PDB entry 7XFN | electron microscopy, 2.80 A resolution | chains A and J of the 10 polymer chains in the assembly

== Chain A ==
Name: Histone H3.2
From: Xenopus laevis
Reference sequence: P84233 (H32_XENLA); residues 0-135 here correspond to UniProt positions 1-136 (UniProt number = residue number + 1)
Sequence (136 residues; row label = number of the first residue in the row; numbering starts at 0):
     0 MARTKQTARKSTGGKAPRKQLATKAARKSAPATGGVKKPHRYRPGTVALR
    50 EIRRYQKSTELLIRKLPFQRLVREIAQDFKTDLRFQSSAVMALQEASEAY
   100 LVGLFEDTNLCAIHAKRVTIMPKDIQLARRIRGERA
Disordered / not traced: 0-37, 134-135
UniProt features mapped onto this chain:
  - modified residue: Arg2 (Asymmetric dimethylarginine), Thr3 (Phosphothreonine), Lys4 (Allysine), Gln5 (5-glutamyl dopamine), Thr6 (Phosphothreonine), Arg8 (Citrulline), Lys9 (N6,N6,N6-trimethyllysine), Ser10 (ADP-ribosylserine), Thr11 (Phosphothreonine), Lys14 (N6-(2-hydroxyisobutyryl)lysine), Arg17 (Asymmetric dimethylarginine), Lys18 (N6-(2-hydroxyisobutyryl)lysine), Lys23 (N6-(2-hydroxyisobutyryl)lysine), Arg26 (Citrulline), Lys27 (N6,N6,N6-trimethyllysine), Ser28 (ADP-ribosylserine), Lys36 (N6,N6,N6-trimethyllysine), Lys37 (N6-methyllysine), Tyr41 (Phosphotyrosine), Lys56 (N6,N6,N6-trimethyllysine) and 8 more in UniProt
  - lipidation: Cys110 (S-palmitoyl cysteine)

== Chain J ==
Molecule: 152-nt DNA strand
From: Xenopus laevis
Sequence (152 nucleotides; each row starts with the number of its first residue; numbers below 1 keep their minus sign (DC-74 is residue -74)):
   -74 CCTGGAGAATCCCGGTGCCGAGGCCGCTCAATTGGTCGTAGACAGCTCTA
   -24 GCACCGCTTAAACGCACGTACGCGCTGTCCCCCGCGTTTTAACCGCCAAG
    26 GGGATTACTCCCTAGTCTCCAGGCACGTGCCAGATATATACATCCTGTGC
    76 AT
Disordered / not traced: -74 to -73, 71-77

== Chain A / chain J interface ==
Residue-residue contacts (23):
  Arg40(A) - DG9(J)  hydrogen bond to the base
  Arg40(A) - DC10(J)  hydrogen bond to the sugar
  Tyr41(A) - DG9(J)  sugar contact
  Tyr41(A) - DC10(J)  hydrogen bond to the phosphate
  Arg42(A) - DG9(J)  sugar contact
  Pro43(A) - DC8(J)  phosphate contact
  Pro43(A) - DG9(J)  phosphate contact
  Gly44(A) - DC8(J)  phosphate contact
  Gly44(A) - DG9(J)  hydrogen bond to the phosphate
  Thr45(A) - DG9(J)  phosphate contact
  Val46(A) - DG9(J)  hydrogen bond to the phosphate
  Val46(A) - DC10(J)  phosphate contact
  Ala47(A) - DG9(J)  hydrogen bond to the phosphate
  Arg49(A) - DA-66(J)  phosphate contact
  Arg49(A) - DT-65(J)  phosphate contact
  Arg63(A) - DA17(J)  phosphate contact
  Arg63(A) - DC18(J)  salt bridge to the phosphate
  Lys64(A) - DC18(J)  hydrogen bond to the phosphate
  Leu65(A) - DA17(J)  phosphate contact
  Leu65(A) - DC18(J)  hydrogen bond to the phosphate
  Pro66(A) - DA17(J)  phosphate contact
  Arg69(A) - DA17(J)  salt bridge to the phosphate
  Arg83(A) - DG27(J)  sugar contact
Interface residues without a listed pair, chain A (17 interface residues in all): His39, Lys115
Interface residues without a listed pair, chain J (11 interface residues in all): DA-67, DG-1, DG26

== Overview ==
The interface between chain A and chain J involves 17 residues on one side and 11 on the other; the contacts
include 8 hydrogen bonds and 2 salt bridges. Polar pairs include Arg40(A)-DG9(J), Arg40(A)-DC10(J) and
Tyr41(A)-DC10(J).
Chain A is Histone H3.2 and chain J is a 152-nt DNA strand, both from Xenopus laevis; the structure, Structure
of nucleosome-DI complex (-55I, Apo state), was determined by electron microscopy (same publication as 7XFC,
7XFH, 7XFI, 7XFJ, 7XFL and 7XFM).
